PDB entry 8UW1 | electron microscopy, 2.88 A resolution | chains C and I of the 11 polymer chains in the assembly

Chain C:
Protein: Histone H2A
Source organism: Xenopus laevis
UniProtKB: Q6AZJ8 (Q6AZJ8_XENLA); residues 0-129 here correspond to UniProt positions 1-130 (UniProt number = residue number + 1)
Amino-acid sequence (130 residues; each row starts with the number of its first residue; numbering starts at 0):
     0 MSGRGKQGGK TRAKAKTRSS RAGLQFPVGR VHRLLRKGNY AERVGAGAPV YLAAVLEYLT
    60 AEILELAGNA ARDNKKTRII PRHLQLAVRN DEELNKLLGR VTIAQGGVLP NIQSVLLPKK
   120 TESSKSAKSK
Not modelled in the structure: 0-11, 118-129

Chain I:
Molecule: 146-nt DNA strand
Source organism: Escherichia coli 'BL21-Gold(DE3)pLysS AG'
Sequence (146 nucleotides; numbered 2 to 147; the number before each row is that of its first residue):
     2 TCGAGAATCC CGGTGCCGAG GCCGCTCAAT TGGTCGTAGA CAGCTCTAGC ACCGCTTAAA
    62 CGCACGTACG GATTCTCCCC CGCGTTTTAA CCGCCAAGGG GATTACTCCC TAGTCTCCAG
   122 GCACGTGTCA GATATATACA TCCGAT

Chain C / chain I interface:
Residue-residue contacts - 13 pairs, chain C then chain I:
  Ala-14(C) with DA120(I), sugar contact
  Arg-29(C) with DC123(I), salt bridge to the phosphate
  Arg-42(C) with DT112(I), sugar contact; DA113(I), phosphate contact
  Val-43(C) with DT112(I), sugar contact; DA113(I), hydrogen bond to the phosphate
  Gly-44(C) with DT112(I), phosphate contact
  Ala-45(C) with DT112(I), hydrogen bond to the phosphate
  Lys-75(C) with DG132(I), phosphate contact; DA133(I), phosphate contact
  Thr-76(C) with DA131(I), sugar contact; DG132(I), hydrogen bond to the phosphate
  Arg-77(C) with DG132(I), phosphate contact
Interface residues without a listed pair, chain C (10 interface residues in all): Thr-16
Interface residues without a listed pair, chain I (9 interface residues in all): DG121, DG122

Overview:
10 residues of chain C face 9 of chain I across their interface, with 3 hydrogen bonds and 1 salt bridge.
Polar contacts include Val-43(C)/DA113(I), Ala-45(C)/DT112(I) and Thr-76(C)/DG132(I).
Here chain C is Histone H2A (Xenopus laevis) and chain I is a 146-nt DNA strand (Escherichia coli
'BL21-Gold(DE3)pLysS AG'). Entry 8UW1 (Cryo-EM structure of DNMT3A1 UDR in complex with H2AK119Ub-nucleosome)
was determined by electron microscopy.
